Entry 7V6A (electron microscopy, 3.60 A resolution); this record covers chains B and S of the 5 polymer chains in the assembly.

# Chain B
Name: Guanine nucleotide-binding protein G(I)/G(S)/G(T) subunit beta-1
Source organism: Homo sapiens
UniProtKB: P62873 (GBB1_HUMAN); numbering as in UniProt (aligned over 2-340)
Sequence (339 residues; each row starts with the number of its first residue):
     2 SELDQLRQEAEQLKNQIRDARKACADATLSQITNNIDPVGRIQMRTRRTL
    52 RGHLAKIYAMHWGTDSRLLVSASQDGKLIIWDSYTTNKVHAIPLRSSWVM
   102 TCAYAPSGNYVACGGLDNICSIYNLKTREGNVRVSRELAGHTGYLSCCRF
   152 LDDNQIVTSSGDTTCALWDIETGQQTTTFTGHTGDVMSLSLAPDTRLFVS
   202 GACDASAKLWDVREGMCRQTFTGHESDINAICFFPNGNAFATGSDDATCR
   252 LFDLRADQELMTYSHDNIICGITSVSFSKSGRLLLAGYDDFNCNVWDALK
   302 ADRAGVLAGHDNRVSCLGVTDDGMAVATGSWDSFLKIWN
Not modelled in the structure: 2
Swiss-Prot annotation at these positions:
  - modified residue: Ser2 (N-acetylserine), His266 (Phosphohistidine)
  - natural variant: Leu30 (L30F: In MRD42; uncertain significance), Arg52 (R52G: In MRD42), Gly64 (G64V: In MRD42), Asp76 (D76E: In MRD42; D76G: In MRD42), Gly77 (G77S: In MRD42), Lys78 (K78R: In MRD42), Ile80 (I80N: In MRD42; I80T: In MRD42), His91 (H91R: In MRD42; uncertain significance), Ala92 (A92T: In MRD42), Pro94 (P94S: In MRD42), Leu95 (L95P: In MRD42), Arg96 (R96L: In MRD42), 5 further natural variant entries in UniProt

# Chain S
Name: scFv16
Source organism: Homo sapiens
Notes: antibody fragment or engineered binder
Sequence (259 residues; numbered 1 to 247 plus 14 insertion-coded residues; 2 numbers in that range are skipped by the numbering (no residue carries them; nothing is unmodelled there); the number before each row is that of its first residue; a row labelled like 121A-121N holds insertion residues (121A, then the next letters in order)):
     1 DVQLVESGGGLVQPGGSRKLSCSASGFAFSSFGMHWVRQAPEKGLEWVAY
    51 ISSGSGTIYYADTVKGRFTISRDDPKNTLFLQMTSLRSEDTAMYYCVRSI
   101 YYYGSSPFDFWGQGTTLTVSS
121A-121N GGGGSGGGGSGGGG
   124 SDIVMTQATSSVPVTPGESVSISCRSSKSLLHSNGNTYLYWFLQRPGQSP
   174 QLLIYRMSNLASGVPDRFSGSGSGTAFTLTISRLEAEDVGVYYCMQHLEY
   224 PLTFGAGTKLELKAAAHHHHHHHH
Not modelled in the structure: 1, 121A-121N, 236-247

# Chain B / chain S interface
Contacting residue pairs (10; chain B residue first):
  Asp66(B) - Tyr103(S)  hydrogen bond
  Arg68(B) - Tyr103(S)
  Leu69(B) - Tyr103(S)  hydrophobic
  Val90(B) - Tyr102(S)  hydrophobic
  His91(B) - Tyr102(S)
  Glu130(B) - Gly26(S)
  Glu130(B) - Phe27(S)
  Glu130(B) - Arg98(S)
  Gly131(B) - Ala28(S)
  Gly131(B) - Phe32(S)
Also at the interface, not in a pair above, chain B (10 interface residues in all): Asp83, Lys127, Arg129
Also at the interface, not in a pair above, chain S (11 interface residues in all): Gly104, Asp109, Phe110, Ser185

# In short
The interface between chain B and chain S involves 10 residues on one side and 11 on the other; the contacts
include 1 hydrogen bond. The hydrogen-bonded pair is Asp66(B)-Tyr103(S).
Here chain B is Guanine nucleotide-binding protein G(I)/G(S)/G(T) subunit beta-1 and chain S is scFv16, both
from Homo sapiens. Entry 7V6A (Cry-EM structure of M4-c110-G protein complex) was determined by electron
microscopy together with 7V68 and 7V69 from the same study.
